Entry 8RXB (X-ray diffraction, 2.60 A resolution); this record covers chains I and P of the 12 polymer chains in the assembly.

[Chain I (and P)]
Molecule: Regulator of nonsense transcripts 1
Source organism: Homo sapiens
Notes: EC 3.6.4.12, 3.6.4.13; chain P of this document is another copy of the same molecule, construct and numbering; everything in this record applies to it too
UniProt: Q92900 (RENT1_HUMAN); residues 1-173 here correspond to UniProt positions 115-287 (UniProt number = residue number + 114)
Amino-acid sequence (173 residues; each row starts with the number of its first residue):
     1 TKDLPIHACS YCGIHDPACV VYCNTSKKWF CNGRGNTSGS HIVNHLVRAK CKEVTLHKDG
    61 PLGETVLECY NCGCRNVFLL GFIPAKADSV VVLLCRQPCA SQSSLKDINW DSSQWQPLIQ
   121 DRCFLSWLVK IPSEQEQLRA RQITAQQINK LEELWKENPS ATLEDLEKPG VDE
Unresolved in the structure: 1, 85-87, 105-113, 161-173 (chain P: 1, 86-89, 105-113, 161-173)
Metal / ion sites: Zn2+ site 1: C9, C12, C31, H41; Zn2+ site 2: C69, C72, C95, C99
Curated features (UniProtKB/Swiss-Prot):
  - region: C9 to H41 (C3H), C23 to C51 (CC/SHH/C), C69 to C99 (C4)
  - binding site (Zn(2+)): C9, C12, C23, S26, C31, H41, H45, C51, C69, C72, C95, C99

[How chain I and chain P interact]
Contacting residue pairs (21):
  G33(I) - E134(P)
  R34(I) - R34(P)
  R34(I) - G35(P)  hydrogen bond (side chain-backbone)
  R34(I) - P132(P)
  R34(I) - S133(P)
  R34(I) - E134(P)  hydrogen bond (backbone-side chain)
  R34(I) - Q137(P)
  N36(I) - R34(P)  hydrogen bond (backbone-side chain)
  T37(I) - R34(P)
  S38(I) - T37(P)  hydrogen bond (side chain-backbone)
  S38(I) - S38(P)
  R122(I) - N36(P)  hydrogen bond (side chain-backbone)
  I131(I) - E134(P)
  I131(I) - Q135(P)
  P132(I) - Q135(P)
  S133(I) - Q135(P)
  E134(I) - K130(P)  salt bridge
  E134(I) - I131(P)
  E134(I) - S133(P)
  Q137(I) - E134(P)  hydrogen bond
  T144(I) - D121(P)
Also at the interface, not in a pair above, chain I (14 interface residues in all): G35, L138
Also at the interface, not in a pair above, chain P (15 interface residues in all): E136, L138

[In short]
14 residues of chain I face 15 of chain P across their interface; the contacts include 6 hydrogen bonds and 1
salt bridge. Polar pairs include E134(I)-K130(P), R34(I)-G35(P) and R34(I)-E134(P). Curated annotation
(UniProt) lists 12 Zn2+-binding residues on chain I.
Chain I and chain P are both Regulator of nonsense transcripts 1 (Homo sapiens); the structure, Human UPF1 CH
domain in complex with SMG6 peptide, was determined by X-ray diffraction.
